6FJV - chain A; structure by X-ray diffraction, 1.35 A resolution.

== Chain A ==
Protein: 26S proteasome regulatory subunit N11-like protein
Organism: Candidatus Caldiarchaeum subterraneum
UniProtKB: E6N8B9 (E6N8B9_9ARCH); residues 2-148 here = UniProt positions 2-148
Amino-acid sequence (155 residues; row label = number of the first residue in the row; numbers below 1 keep their minus sign (Gly-6 is residue -6)):
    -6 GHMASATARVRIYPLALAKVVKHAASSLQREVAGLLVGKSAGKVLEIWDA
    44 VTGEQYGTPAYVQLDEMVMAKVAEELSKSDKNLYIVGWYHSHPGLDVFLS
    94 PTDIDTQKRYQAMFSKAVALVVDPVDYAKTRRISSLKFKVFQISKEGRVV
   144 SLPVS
Not modelled in the structure: -6 to -4, 53-56
Sequence notes: expression tag (-6 to 1)
From the paper describing this entry:
  - catalytic residues: Glu24, His83, His85, Ser93, Asp96 (by similarity / conservation)

== Overview ==
The paper reports catalytic residues Glu24, His83 and His85 among others.
Chain A is 26S proteasome regulatory subunit N11-like protein (Candidatus Caldiarchaeum subterraneum); the
structure, Rpn11 homolog from Caldiarchaeum Subterraneum, truncated, was determined by X-ray diffraction (same
publication as 6FJ7, 6FNN and 6FNO).
